PDB entry 1MJV | X-ray diffraction, 2.10 A resolution | chains A and B

Chain A (and B):
Protein: Vascular Endothelial Growth Factor A
Source organism: Homo sapiens
Notes: fragment: Residues 40-134, Sequence Database; chain B of this document is another copy of the same molecule, construct and numbering; everything in this record applies to it too
UniProtKB: P15692 (VEGFA_HUMAN); residues 14-108 here correspond to UniProt positions 40-134 (UniProt number = residue number + 26)
Amino-acid sequence (96 residues; row label = number of the first residue in the row):
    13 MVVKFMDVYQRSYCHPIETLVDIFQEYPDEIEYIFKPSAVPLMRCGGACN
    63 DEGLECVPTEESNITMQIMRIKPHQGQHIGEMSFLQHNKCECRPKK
Sequence notes: cloning artifact (13); engineered mutation A51 (Cys77 in P15692), A60 (Cys86 in P15692)
Disulfide bonds: C26-C68, C57-C102, C61-C104

Chain A / chain B interface:
Residue-residue contacts (53):
  V14(A) with T77(B); Q79(B); E93(B)
  V15(A) with T77(B), hydrogen bond (backbone-backbone); M78(B); Q79(B), hydrogen bond (backbone-backbone)
  K16(A) with Q79(B)
  F17(A) with K48(B); Q79(B), hydrogen bond (backbone-side chain); M81(B), hydrophobic; I91(B), hydrophobic
  V20(A) with V52(B), hydrophobic; M78(B), hydrophobic; Q79(B); I80(B), hydrophobic
  Y21(A) with K48(B); P49(B)
  R23(A) with P53(B)
  S24(A) with P49(B); A51(B); V52(B); P53(B)
  I29(A) with L32(B), hydrophobic
  E30(A) with R23(B), salt bridge
  L32(A) with I29(B), hydrophobic; G58(B); G59(B)
  K48(A) with F17(B); Y21(B); N62(B), hydrogen bond (side chain-backbone)
  P49(A) with V20(B); S24(B)
  A51(A) with S24(B), hydrogen bond (backbone-side chain)
  V52(A) with V20(B), hydrophobic; S24(B)
  P53(A) with R23(B); S24(B)
  G58(A) with L32(B)
  G59(A) with L32(B)
  N62(A) with K48(B)
  I76(A) with V15(B), hydrophobic
  T77(A) with M13(B); V14(B); V15(B), hydrogen bond (backbone-backbone)
  M78(A) with V15(B); V20(B), hydrophobic
  Q79(A) with V14(B); V15(B), hydrogen bond (backbone-backbone); K16(B); F17(B), hydrogen bond (side chain-backbone); V20(B)
  M81(A) with F17(B), hydrophobic
  E93(A) with V14(B)
Other interface residues (no listed pair), chain A (29 interface residues in all): M13, A60, I80, I91
Other interface residues (no listed pair), chain B (29 interface residues in all): E30, A60, I76

In short:
Chain A and chain B each contribute 29 residues to their interface; the contacts include 8 hydrogen bonds and
1 salt bridge. Among the polar pairs are E30(A)-R23(B), F17(A)-Q79(B) and K48(A)-N62(B).
Both chains are Vascular Endothelial Growth Factor A (Homo sapiens). Entry 1MJV (DISULFIDE DEFICIENT MUTANT OF
VASCULAR ENDOTHELIAL GROWTH FACTOR A (C51A and C60A)) was determined by X-ray diffraction (same publication as
1MKG and 1MKK).
